Entry 7Y67 (electron microscopy, 2.80 A resolution); this record covers chains A and S of the 6 polymer chains in the assembly.

== Chain A ==
Name: Guanine nucleotide-binding protein G(i) subunit alpha-1
Organism: Homo sapiens
Reference sequence: P63096 (GNAI1_HUMAN); residue numbers follow UniProt; this construct covers 1-354
Chain sequence (354 residues; each row starts with the number of its first residue):
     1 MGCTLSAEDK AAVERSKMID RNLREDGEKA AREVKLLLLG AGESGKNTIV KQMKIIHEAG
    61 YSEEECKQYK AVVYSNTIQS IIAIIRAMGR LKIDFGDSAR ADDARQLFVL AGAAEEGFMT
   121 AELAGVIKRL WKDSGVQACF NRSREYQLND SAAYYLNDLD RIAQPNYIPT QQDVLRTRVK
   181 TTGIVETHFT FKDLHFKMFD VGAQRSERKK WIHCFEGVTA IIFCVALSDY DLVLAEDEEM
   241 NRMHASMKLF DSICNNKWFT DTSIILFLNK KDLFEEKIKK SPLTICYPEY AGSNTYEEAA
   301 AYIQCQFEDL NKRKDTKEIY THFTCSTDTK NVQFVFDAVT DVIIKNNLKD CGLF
Not modelled in the structure: 1-3, 56-182
Sequence notes: conflict Asn47 (Ser in P63096), Ala203 (Gly in P63096), Ala245 (Glu in P63096), Ser326 (Ala in P63096)
Curated features (UniProtKB/Swiss-Prot):
  - region: Lys35 to Lys46, Thr48 (G1 motif), Asp173 to Thr181 (G2 motif), Phe196 to Gly202, Gln204, Arg205 (G3 motif), Ile265 to Asp272 (G4 motif), Thr324, Cys325, Thr327 to Thr329 (G5 motif)
  - binding site (GTP): Glu43 to Lys46, Thr48, Ser151, Leu175 to Thr181, Asp200 to Gly202, Gln204, Asn269 to Asp272
  - binding site (Mg(2+)): Thr181
  - modified residue: Arg178 (ADP-ribosylarginine), Gln204 (Deamidated glutamine), Cys351 (ADP-ribosylcysteine)
  - lipidation: Gly2 (N-myristoyl glycine), Cys3 (S-palmitoyl cysteine)
  - natural variant: Gly40 (G40C: In NEDHISB; G40R: In NEDHISB), Gly45 (G45D: In NEDHISB), Thr48 (T48I: In NEDHISB; T48K: In NEDHISB), Gln52 (Q52P: In NEDHISB), Ser75 (deletion: In NEDHISB; uncertain significance), Gln172 (deletion: In NEDHISB), Asp173 (D173V: In NEDHISB), Glu186 to Phe189 (deletion: In NEDHISB; uncertain significance), Cys224 (C224Y: In NEDHISB), Lys270 (K270N: In NEDHISB; K270R: In NEDHISB), Asp272 (D272G: In NEDHISB), Val332 (V332E: In NEDHISB; uncertain significance)
  - mutagenesis: Gly42 (G42R: Abolishes switch to an activated conformation and dissociation from beta and gamma subunits upon GTP binding. Abolishes interaction with RGS family members), Glu116 (E116L: Enhances interaction (inactive GDP-bound) with RGS14), Gln147 (Q147L: Enhances interaction (inactive GDP-bound) with RGS14)

== Chain S ==
Name: scFv16
Organism: Mus musculus
Notes: antibody fragment or engineered binder
Chain sequence (267 residues; numbered 0 to 266; the number before each row is that of its first residue; numbering starts at 0):
     0 MDVQLVESGG GLVQPGGSRK LSCSASGFAF SSFGMHWVRQ APEKGLEWVA YISSGSGTIY
    60 YADTVKGRFT ISRDDPKNTL FLQMTSLRSE DTAMYYCVRS IYYYGSSPFD FWGQGTTLTV
   120 SSGGGGSGGG GSGGGGSDIV MTQATSSVPV TPGESVSISC RSSKSLLHSN GNTYLYWFLQ
   180 RPGQSPQLLI YRMSNLASGV PDRFSGSGSG TAFTLTISRL EAEDVGVYYC MQHLEYPLTF
   240 GAGTKLELKA AAENLYFQGH HHHHHHH
Not modelled in the structure: 0-1, 121-135, 248-266
Cystine bridges: Cys159-Cys229

== Interface between chain A and chain S ==
Contacting residue pairs - 20 pairs, chain A then chain S:
  Thr4(A) - His167(S)
  Ser6(A) - His167(S)
  Ser6(A) - Asn169(S)
  Ser6(A) - Tyr173(S)  hydrogen bond
  Ala7(A) - His232(S)
  Ala7(A) - Leu233(S)
  Glu8(A) - Tyr173(S)
  Glu8(A) - Tyr175(S)  hydrogen bond
  Glu8(A) - Arg191(S)  salt bridge
  Glu8(A) - His232(S)  salt bridge
  Asp9(A) - Asn169(S)
  Ala11(A) - Tyr101(S)  hydrophobic
  Glu14(A) - Ser52(S)
  Glu14(A) - Ser53(S)
  Glu14(A) - Gly56(S)
  Glu14(A) - Thr57(S)  hydrogen bond
  Arg15(A) - Ile100(S)
  Arg15(A) - Tyr101(S)
  Met18(A) - Ser53(S)  hydrogen bond
  Met18(A) - Gly54(S)
Interface residues without a listed pair, chain A (11 interface residues in all): Leu5, Ala12
Interface residues without a listed pair, chain S (19 interface residues in all): Ser31, Tyr102, Pro107, Glu234, Tyr235

== Summary ==
11 residues of chain A face 19 of chain S across their interface, with 4 hydrogen bonds and 2 salt bridges.
Polar pairs include Glu8(A)-Arg191(S), Glu8(A)-His232(S) and Ser6(A)-Tyr173(S). Curated annotation (UniProt)
lists 21 GTP-binding residues, Mg2+-binding residue Thr181(A) and 3 mutagenesis sites on chain A.
Here chain A is Guanine nucleotide-binding protein G(i) subunit alpha-1 (Homo sapiens) and chain S is scFv16
(Mus musculus). Entry 7Y67 (Cryo-EM structure of C089-bound C5aR1(I116A) mutant in complex with Gi protein)
was determined by electron microscopy, deposited together with 7Y64, 7Y65 and 7Y66.
